PDB entry 5EH4 | X-ray diffraction, 2.81 A resolution | chains A and B

[Chain A (and B)]
Protein: Glycophorin-A
Organism: Homo sapiens
Notes: chain B of this document is another copy of the same molecule, construct and numbering; everything in this record applies to it too
Reference sequence: P02724 (GLPA_HUMAN); residues 70-98 here correspond to UniProt positions 89-117 (UniProt number = residue number + 19)
Sequence (30 residues; row label = number of the first residue in the row):
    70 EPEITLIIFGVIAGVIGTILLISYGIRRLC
Differences from the reference sequence: engineered mutation I81 (Met100 in P02724)
Modified positions: C99 (S-methyl-thio-cysteine; SCH)

[How chain A and chain B interact]
Pairs across the interface (19; chain A residue first):
  E72(A) - L75(B)
  L75(A) - E72(B)
  L75(A) - L75(B)  hydrophobic
  L75(A) - I76(B)
  I76(A) - L75(B)
  I76(A) - G79(B)
  G79(A) - I76(B)
  G79(A) - G79(B)
  G79(A) - V80(B)  hydrogen bond (backbone-backbone)
  V80(A) - G79(B)  hydrogen bond (backbone-backbone)
  V80(A) - G83(B)
  G83(A) - G83(B)
  V84(A) - G83(B)
  V84(A) - T87(B)
  T87(A) - V84(B)
  T87(A) - T87(B)
  T87(A) - I88(B)
  I88(A) - T87(B)
  I91(A) - I91(B)  hydrophobic

[In short]
Chain A and chain B each contribute 10 residues to their interface; the contacts include 2 hydrogen bonds. Its
one hydrogen bond, G79(A)-V80(B), is backbone to backbone.
Chain A and chain B are both Glycophorin-A (Homo sapiens); the structure, Crystal Structure of the Glycophorin
A Transmembrane Dimer in Lipidic Cubic Phase, was determined by X-ray diffraction together with 5EH6 from the
same study.
